9EX9 - chains B and F of the 8 polymer chains in the assembly; structure by electron microscopy, 2.50 A resolution.

== Chain B ==
Name: DNA-directed RNA polymerase 133 kDa polypeptide
Organism: Vaccinia virus
Notes: EC 2.7.7.6
UniProt: P68694 (RP132_VACCC); numbering as in UniProt (aligned over 1-1164)
Amino-acid sequence (1164 residues; each row starts with the number of its first residue):
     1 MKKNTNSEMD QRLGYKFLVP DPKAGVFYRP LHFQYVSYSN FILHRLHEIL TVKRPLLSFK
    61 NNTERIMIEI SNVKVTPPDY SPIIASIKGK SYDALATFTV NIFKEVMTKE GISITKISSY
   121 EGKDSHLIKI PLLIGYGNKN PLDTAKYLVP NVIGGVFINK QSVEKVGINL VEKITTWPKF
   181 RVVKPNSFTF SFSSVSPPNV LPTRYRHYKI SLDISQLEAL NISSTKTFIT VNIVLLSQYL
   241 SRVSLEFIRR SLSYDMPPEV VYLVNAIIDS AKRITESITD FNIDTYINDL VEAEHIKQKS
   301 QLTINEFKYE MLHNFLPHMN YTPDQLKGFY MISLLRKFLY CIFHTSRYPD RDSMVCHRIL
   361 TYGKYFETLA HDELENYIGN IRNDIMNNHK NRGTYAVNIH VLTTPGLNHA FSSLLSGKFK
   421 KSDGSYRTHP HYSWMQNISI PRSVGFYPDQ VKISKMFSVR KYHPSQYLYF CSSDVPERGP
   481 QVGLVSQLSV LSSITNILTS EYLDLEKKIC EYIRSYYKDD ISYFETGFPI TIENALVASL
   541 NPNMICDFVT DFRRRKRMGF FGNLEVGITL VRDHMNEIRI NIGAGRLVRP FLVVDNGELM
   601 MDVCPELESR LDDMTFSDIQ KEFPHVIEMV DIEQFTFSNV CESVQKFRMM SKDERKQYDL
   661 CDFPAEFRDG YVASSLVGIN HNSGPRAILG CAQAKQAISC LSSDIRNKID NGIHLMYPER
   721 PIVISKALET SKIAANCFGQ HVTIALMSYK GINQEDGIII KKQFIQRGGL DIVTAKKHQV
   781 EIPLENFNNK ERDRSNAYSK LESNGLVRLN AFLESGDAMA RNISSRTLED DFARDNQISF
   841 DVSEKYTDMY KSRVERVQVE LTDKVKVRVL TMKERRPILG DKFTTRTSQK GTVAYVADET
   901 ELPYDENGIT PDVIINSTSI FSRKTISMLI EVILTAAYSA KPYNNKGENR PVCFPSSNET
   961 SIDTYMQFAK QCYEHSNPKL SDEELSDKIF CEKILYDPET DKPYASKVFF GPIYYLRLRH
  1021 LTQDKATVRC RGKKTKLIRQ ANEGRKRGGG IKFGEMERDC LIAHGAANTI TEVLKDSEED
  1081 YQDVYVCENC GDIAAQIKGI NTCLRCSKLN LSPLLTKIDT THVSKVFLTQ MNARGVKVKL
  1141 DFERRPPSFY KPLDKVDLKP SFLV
Not modelled in the structure: 1-7, 449-458, 792-793, 826-838, 1163-1164
Differences from the reference sequence: variant Asn6 (Asp in P68694), Phe343 (Tyr in P68694)
Metal / ion sites: Zn2+: Cys1087, Cys1090, Cys1103, Cys1106

== Chain F ==
Name: DNA-directed RNA polymerase 19 kDa subunit
Organism: Vaccinia virus
Notes: EC 2.7.7.6
UniProt: P68610 (RP19_VACCC); residues 1-164 here = UniProt positions 1-164
Amino-acid sequence (164 residues; row label = number of the first residue in the row):
     1 MADTDDIIDY ESDDLTEYED DEEEEEDGES LETSDIDPKS SYKIVESAST HIEDAHSNLK
    61 HIGNHISALK RRYTRRISLF EIAGIIAESY NLLQRGRLPL VSEFSDETMK QNMLHVIIQE
   121 IEEGSCPIVI EKNGELLSVN DFDKDGLKFH LDYIIKIWKL QKRY
Not modelled in the structure: 1-61

== Interface between chain B and chain F ==
Residue-residue contacts (17):
  His1064(B) with Phe80(F)
  Glu1078(B) with Arg95(F), salt bridge
  Phe1149(B) with Leu136(F)
  Tyr1150(B) with Leu136(F); Ser138(F), hydrogen bond; Asp141(F), hydrogen bond
  Leu1153(B) with Arg75(F); Leu136(F); Asp141(F)
  Asp1154(B) with Arg75(F), salt bridge
  Lys1155(B) with Asn140(F)
  Val1156(B) with Arg72(F); Arg75(F)
  Asp1157(B) with Asp143(F)
  Leu1158(B) with Arg72(F); Arg76(F)
  Lys1159(B) with Asp145(F), salt bridge
Interface residues without a listed pair, chain B (14 interface residues in all): Gly1065, Arg1145, Ser1148
Interface residues without a listed pair, chain F (15 interface residues in all): Val129, Glu131, Glu135, Leu137

== Overview ==
The interface between chain B and chain F involves 14 residues on one side and 15 on the other, with 2
hydrogen bonds and 3 salt bridges. Among the polar pairs are Glu1078(B)-Arg95(F), Asp1154(B)-Arg75(F) and
Lys1159(B)-Asp145(F). Cys1087(B), Cys1090(B), Cys1103(B) and Cys1106(B) coordinate Zn2+.
Here chain B is DNA-directed RNA polymerase 133 kDa polypeptide and chain F is DNA-directed RNA polymerase 19
kDa subunit, both from Vaccinia virus. Entry 9EX9 (Cryo EM map and model of the vaccinia minimal RNA
polymerase) was determined by electron microscopy.
